Entry 9D4A (electron microscopy, 2.61 A resolution); this record covers chains M and Q of the 12 polymer chains in the assembly.

# Chain M (and Q)
Name: Fatty acid synthase subunit beta
Source organism: Saccharomyces cerevisiae
Notes: EC 2.3.1.86, 4.2.1.59, 1.3.1.9, 2.3.1.38, 2.3.1.39, 3.1.2.14; chain Q of this document is another copy of the same molecule, construct and numbering; everything in this record applies to it too
Reference sequence: P07149 (FAS1_YEAST); numbering as in UniProt (aligned over 1-2051)
Amino-acid sequence (2051 residues; row label = number of the first residue in the row):
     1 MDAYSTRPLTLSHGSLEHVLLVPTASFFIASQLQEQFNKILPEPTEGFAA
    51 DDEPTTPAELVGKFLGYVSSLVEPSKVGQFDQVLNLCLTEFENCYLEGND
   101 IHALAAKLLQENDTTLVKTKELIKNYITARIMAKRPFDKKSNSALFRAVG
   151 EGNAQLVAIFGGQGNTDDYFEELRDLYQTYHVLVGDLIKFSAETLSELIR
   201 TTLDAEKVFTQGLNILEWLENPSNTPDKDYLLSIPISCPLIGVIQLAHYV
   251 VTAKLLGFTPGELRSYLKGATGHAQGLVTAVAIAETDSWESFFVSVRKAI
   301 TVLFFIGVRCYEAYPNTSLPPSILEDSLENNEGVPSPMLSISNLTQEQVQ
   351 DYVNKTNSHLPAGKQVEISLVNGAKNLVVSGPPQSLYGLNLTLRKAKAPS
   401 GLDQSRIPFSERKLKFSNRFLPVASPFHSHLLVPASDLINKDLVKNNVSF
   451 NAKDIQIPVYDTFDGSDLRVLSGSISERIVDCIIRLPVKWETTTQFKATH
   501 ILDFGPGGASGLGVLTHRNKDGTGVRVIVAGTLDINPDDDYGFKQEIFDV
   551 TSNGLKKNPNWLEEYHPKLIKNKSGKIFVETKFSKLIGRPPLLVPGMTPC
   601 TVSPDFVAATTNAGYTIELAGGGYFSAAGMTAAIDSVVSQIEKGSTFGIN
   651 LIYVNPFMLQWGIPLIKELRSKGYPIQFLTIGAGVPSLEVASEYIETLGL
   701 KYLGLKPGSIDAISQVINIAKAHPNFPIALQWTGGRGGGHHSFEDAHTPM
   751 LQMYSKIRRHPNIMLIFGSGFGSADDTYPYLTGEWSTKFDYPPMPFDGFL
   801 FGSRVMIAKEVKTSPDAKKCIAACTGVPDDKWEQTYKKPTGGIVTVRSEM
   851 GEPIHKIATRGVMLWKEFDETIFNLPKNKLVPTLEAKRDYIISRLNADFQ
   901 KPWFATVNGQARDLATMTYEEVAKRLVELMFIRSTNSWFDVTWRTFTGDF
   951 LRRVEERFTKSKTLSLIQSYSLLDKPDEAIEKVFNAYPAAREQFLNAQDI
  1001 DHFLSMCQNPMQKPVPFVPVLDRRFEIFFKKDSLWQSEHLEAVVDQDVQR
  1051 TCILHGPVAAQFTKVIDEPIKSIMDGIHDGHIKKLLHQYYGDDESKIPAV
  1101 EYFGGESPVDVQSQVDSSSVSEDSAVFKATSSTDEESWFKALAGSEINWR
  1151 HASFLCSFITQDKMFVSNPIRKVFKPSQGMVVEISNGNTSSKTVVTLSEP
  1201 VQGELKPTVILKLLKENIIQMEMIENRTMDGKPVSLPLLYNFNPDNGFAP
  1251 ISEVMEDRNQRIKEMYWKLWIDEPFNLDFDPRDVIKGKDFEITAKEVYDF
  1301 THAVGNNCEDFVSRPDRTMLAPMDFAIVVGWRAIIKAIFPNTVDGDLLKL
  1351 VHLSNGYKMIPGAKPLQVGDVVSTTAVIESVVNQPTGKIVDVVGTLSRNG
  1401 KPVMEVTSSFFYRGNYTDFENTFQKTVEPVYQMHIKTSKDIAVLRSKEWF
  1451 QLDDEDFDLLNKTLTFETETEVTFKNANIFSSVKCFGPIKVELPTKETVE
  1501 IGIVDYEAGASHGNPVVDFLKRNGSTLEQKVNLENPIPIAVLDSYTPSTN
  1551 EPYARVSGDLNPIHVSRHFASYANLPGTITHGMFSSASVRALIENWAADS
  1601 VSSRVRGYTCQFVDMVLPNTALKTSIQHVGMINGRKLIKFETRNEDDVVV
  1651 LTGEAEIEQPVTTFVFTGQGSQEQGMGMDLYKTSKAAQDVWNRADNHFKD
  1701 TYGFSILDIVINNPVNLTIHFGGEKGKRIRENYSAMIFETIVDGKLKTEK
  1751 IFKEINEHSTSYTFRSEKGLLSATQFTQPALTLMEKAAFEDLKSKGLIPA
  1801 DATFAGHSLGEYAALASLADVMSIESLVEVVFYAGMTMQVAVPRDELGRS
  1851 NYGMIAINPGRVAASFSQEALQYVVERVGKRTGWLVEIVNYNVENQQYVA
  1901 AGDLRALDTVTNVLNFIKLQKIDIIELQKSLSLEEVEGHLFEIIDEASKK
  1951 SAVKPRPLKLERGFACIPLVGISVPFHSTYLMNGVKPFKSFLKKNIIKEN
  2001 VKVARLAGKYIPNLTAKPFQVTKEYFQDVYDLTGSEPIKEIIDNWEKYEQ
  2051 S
Disordered / not traced: 1-4, 75-77, 1110-1121, 1922-1933, 2051
Construct notes: variant Ala-274 (Ser in P07149), Ala-1834 (Arg in P07149)
Swiss-Prot annotation at these positions:
  - active site: Ser-1808 (For malonyltransferase activity)
  - modified residue: Met-1 (N-acetylmethionine), Thr-733 (Phosphothreonine), Ser-1121 (Phosphoserine)
  - cross-link: Lys-1364 (Glycyl lysine isopeptide (Lys-Gly) (interchain with G-Cter in ubiquitin))
Small-molecule neighbours: FMN (flavin mononucleotide): Pro-595, Gly-596, Met-597, Thr-598, Cys-600, Asn-650, Ile-652, Gly-682, Ala-683, Lys-706, Thr-733, Arg-736, Gly-737, Gly-738, Gly-739, His-740, Ser-769, Gly-770, Phe-771, Leu-800, Phe-801, Gly-802, Ser-803, Met-806, Leu-1054, His-1055, Gly-1056, Ala-1059

# Chain M / chain Q interface
Residue-residue contacts (25):
  Phe-28(M) / Arg-7(Q)
  Phe-28(M) / Phe-27(Q)  hydrophobic
  Gln-32(M) / Pro-8(Q)
  Gln-36(M) / Pro-8(Q)
  Lys-207(M) / Tyr-1298(Q)
  Tyr-314(M) / Arg-1314(Q)
  Pro-315(M) / Val-1312(Q)  hydrophobic
  Pro-315(M) / Arg-1314(Q)  hydrogen bond (backbone-side chain)
  Thr-317(M) / Asn-1307(Q)
  Thr-317(M) / Glu-1309(Q)
  Thr-317(M) / Val-1312(Q)
  Thr-317(M) / Arg-1314(Q)
  Ser-318(M) / Asn-1307(Q)  hydrogen bond (backbone-backbone)
  Ser-318(M) / Asn-1595(Q)
  Leu-319(M) / Ser-1600(Q)
  Pro-320(M) / Asp-1599(Q)
  Pro-320(M) / Ser-1600(Q)
  Pro-321(M) / Asn-1595(Q)
  Pro-321(M) / Trp-1596(Q)  hydrophobic
  Pro-321(M) / Asp-1599(Q)
  Pro-321(M) / Ser-1600(Q)
  Ser-322(M) / Asp-1599(Q)  hydrogen bond
  Ala-362(M) / Asp-1316(Q)
  Gly-363(M) / Pro-1315(Q)
  Gly-363(M) / Asp-1316(Q)  hydrogen bond (backbone-side chain)
Interface residues without a listed pair, chain M (15 interface residues in all): Leu-431
Interface residues without a listed pair, chain Q (16 interface residues in all): Thr-24, Cys-1308

# Summary
15 residues of chain M face 16 of chain Q across their interface, with 4 hydrogen bonds. Among the polar pairs
are Pro-315(M)/Arg-1314(Q), Ser-322(M)/Asp-1599(Q) and Gly-363(M)/Asp-1316(Q). Bound to chain M: flavin
mononucleotide. UniProt lists active-site residue Ser-1808(M) on chain M.
Both chains are Fatty acid synthase subunit beta (Saccharomyces cerevisiae). Entry 9D4A (Atomic model of
Ketoacyl Reductase domain and 4 helical bundle of S. cerevisiae Fatty Acid Synthase ...) was determined by
electron microscopy together with 9D49, 9P4V, 9P4W, 9D47 and 9D48 from the same study.
